6GJV - chains F and G of the 8 polymer chains in the assembly; structure by X-ray diffraction, 2.11 A resolution.

== Chain F (and G) ==
Molecule: Inosine-5'-monophosphate dehydrogenase
From: Pseudomonas aeruginosa PAO1
Notes: EC 1.1.1.205; chain G of this document is another copy of the same molecule, construct and numbering; everything in this record applies to it too
Reference sequence: Q9HXM5 (Q9HXM5_PSEAE); numbering as in UniProt (aligned over 1-489)
Sequence (509 residues; row label = number of the first residue in the row; numbers below 1 keep their minus sign (Met-19 is residue -19)):
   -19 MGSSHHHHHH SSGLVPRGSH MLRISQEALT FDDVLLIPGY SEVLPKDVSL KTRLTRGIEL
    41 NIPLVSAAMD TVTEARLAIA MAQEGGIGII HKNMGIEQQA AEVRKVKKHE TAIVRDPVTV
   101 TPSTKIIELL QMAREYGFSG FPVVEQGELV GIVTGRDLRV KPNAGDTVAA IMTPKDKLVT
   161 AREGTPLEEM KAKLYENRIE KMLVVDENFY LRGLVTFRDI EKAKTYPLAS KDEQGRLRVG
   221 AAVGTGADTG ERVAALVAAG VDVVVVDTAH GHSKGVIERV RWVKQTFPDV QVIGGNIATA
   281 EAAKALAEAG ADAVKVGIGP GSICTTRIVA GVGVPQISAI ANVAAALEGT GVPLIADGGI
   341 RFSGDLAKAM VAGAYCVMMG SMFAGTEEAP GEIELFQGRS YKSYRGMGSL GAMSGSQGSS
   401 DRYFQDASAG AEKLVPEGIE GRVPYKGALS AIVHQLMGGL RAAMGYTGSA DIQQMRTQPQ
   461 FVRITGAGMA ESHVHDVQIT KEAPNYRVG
Disordered / not traced: -19 to 0, 141-145, 385-420, 468-489 (chain G: -19 to 0, 140-145, 385-421, 468-489)
Construct notes: initiating methionine (-19); expression tag (-18 to 0)

== Chain F / chain G interface ==
Residue-residue contacts - 54 pairs, chain F then chain G:
  Leu110(F) - Tyr175(G)
  Leu110(F) - Arg178(G)
  Arg114(F) - Tyr175(G)
  Arg114(F) - Phe197(G)
  Glu115(F) - Phe197(G)
  Tyr116(F) - Phe197(G)
  Gly117(F) - Phe197(G)
  Phe118(F) - Tyr175(G)  hydrophobic
  Phe118(F) - Arg178(G)
  Phe118(F) - Ile179(G)
  Phe118(F) - Glu180(G)
  Ser119(F) - Glu180(G)
  Ser119(F) - Arg198(G)
  Gly135(F) - Arg178(G)
  Arg136(F) - Arg136(G)
  Arg139(F) - Asn177(G)  hydrogen bond (side chain-backbone)
  Arg139(F) - Arg178(G)
  Lys171(F) - Arg114(G)  hydrogen bond (side chain-backbone)
  Tyr175(F) - Leu110(G)  hydrogen bond (side chain-backbone)
  Tyr175(F) - Arg114(G)
  Tyr175(F) - Phe118(G)  hydrophobic
  Asn177(F) - Arg139(G)  hydrogen bond (backbone-side chain)
  Arg178(F) - Leu110(G)
  Arg178(F) - Phe118(G)
  Arg178(F) - Gly135(G)
  Arg178(F) - Arg139(G)  hydrogen bond (backbone-side chain)
  Ile179(F) - Phe118(G)
  Ile179(F) - Arg139(G)
  Glu180(F) - Gly117(G)
  Glu180(F) - Phe118(G)  hydrogen bond (side chain-backbone)
  Lys181(F) - Glu180(G)
  Phe197(F) - Ala113(G)
  Phe197(F) - Arg114(G)
  Phe197(F) - Glu115(G)
  Phe197(F) - Gly117(G)
  Glu201(F) - Glu115(G)
  Leu375(F) - Lys426(G)
  Leu375(F) - Ile432(G)  hydrophobic
  Gly378(F) - Pro424(G)
  Gly378(F) - Lys426(G)
  Arg379(F) - Arg379(G)
  Arg379(F) - Pro424(G)
  Ser380(F) - Tyr425(G)  hydrogen bond (side chain-backbone)
  Ser380(F) - Lys426(G)
  Ser380(F) - Gly427(G)
  Pro424(F) - Gly378(G)
  Pro424(F) - Arg379(G)
  Tyr425(F) - Ser380(G)  hydrogen bond (backbone-side chain)
  Tyr425(F) - Tyr425(G)  hydrophobic
  Lys426(F) - Leu375(G)
  Lys426(F) - Gly378(G)
  Lys426(F) - Ser380(G)
  Gly427(F) - Ser380(G)
  Ile432(F) - Leu375(G)  hydrophobic
Also at the interface, not in a pair above, chain F (32 interface residues in all): Ala113, Leu138, Leu174, Ile373
Also at the interface, not in a pair above, chain G (32 interface residues in all): Tyr116, Ser119, Leu138, Lys171, Leu174, Glu201, Ile373

== Overview ==
Chain F and chain G each contribute 32 residues to their interface, with 8 hydrogen bonds. Among the polar
pairs are Arg139(F)-Asn177(G), Lys171(F)-Arg114(G) and Tyr175(F)-Leu110(G).
Chain F and chain G are both Inosine-5'-monophosphate dehydrogenase (Pseudomonas aeruginosa PAO1); the
structure, apo-structure of IMPDH from Pseudomonas aeruginosa, was determined by X-ray diffraction together
with 6GK9 from the same study.
